4NO5 - chains A and B of the 3 polymer chains in the assembly; structure by X-ray diffraction, 2.10 A resolution.

Chain A:
Name: HLA class I histocompatibility antigen, A-2 alpha chain
Source organism: Homo sapiens
Notes: fragment: extracellular domain
UniProtKB: P01892 (1A02_HUMAN); residues 1-275 here correspond to UniProt positions 25-299 (UniProt number = residue number + 24)
Amino-acid sequence (275 residues; row label = number of the first residue in the row):
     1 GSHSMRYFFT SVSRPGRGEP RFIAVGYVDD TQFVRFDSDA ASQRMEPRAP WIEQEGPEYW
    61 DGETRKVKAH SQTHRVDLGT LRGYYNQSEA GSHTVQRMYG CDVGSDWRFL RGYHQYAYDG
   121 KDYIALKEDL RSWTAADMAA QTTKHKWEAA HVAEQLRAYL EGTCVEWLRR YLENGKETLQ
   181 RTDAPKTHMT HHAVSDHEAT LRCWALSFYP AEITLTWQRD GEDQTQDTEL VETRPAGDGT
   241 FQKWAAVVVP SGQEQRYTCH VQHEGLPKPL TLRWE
Disulfides: Cys101-Cys164, Cys203-Cys259
Reported in the primary citation:
  - contacts within the chain: Glu63-Lys66
  - conformationally variable residues (side-chain flip): His70

Chain B:
Name: Beta-2-microglobulin
Source organism: Homo sapiens
UniProtKB: P61769 (B2MG_HUMAN); residues 2-99 here correspond to UniProt positions 22-119 (UniProt number = residue number + 20)
Amino-acid sequence (98 residues; row label = number of the first residue in the row):
     2 QRTPKIQVYS RHPAENGKSN FLNCYVSGFH PSDIEVDLLK NGERIEKVEH SDLSFSKDWS
    62 FYLLYYTEFT PTEKDEYACR VNHVTLSQPK IVKWDRDM
Disulfides: Cys25-Cys80

Chain A / chain B interface:
Pairs across the interface (51; chain A residue first):
  Phe8(A) - Ser55(B)
  Phe8(A) - Phe56(B)  hydrophobic
  Phe9(A) - Phe56(B)
  Thr10(A) - Phe56(B)
  Thr10(A) - Phe62(B)
  Val12(A) - Ser33(B)
  Ile23(A) - Leu54(B)  hydrophobic
  Val25(A) - Asp53(B)
  Val25(A) - Leu54(B)
  Val25(A) - Ser55(B)
  Tyr27(A) - Ser55(B)
  Tyr27(A) - Tyr63(B)
  Gln32(A) - Asp53(B)  hydrogen bond
  Arg35(A) - Asp53(B)  salt bridge
  Arg48(A) - Asp53(B)  salt bridge
  Gln96(A) - His31(B)  hydrogen bond
  Gln96(A) - Phe56(B)
  Gln96(A) - Trp60(B)  hydrogen bond (side chain-backbone)
  Gln96(A) - Phe62(B)
  Arg97(A) - Phe56(B)
  Gln115(A) - Trp60(B)
  Tyr116(A) - Trp60(B)
  Ala117(A) - Trp60(B)  hydrophobic
  Asp119(A) - His31(B)
  Gly120(A) - Arg3(B)  hydrogen bond (backbone-side chain)
  Gly120(A) - His31(B)  hydrogen bond (backbone-side chain)
  Gly120(A) - Trp60(B)
  Asp122(A) - Trp60(B)  hydrogen bond
  His192(A) - Asp98(B)
  Arg202(A) - Asp98(B)  hydrogen bond (side chain-backbone)
  Arg202(A) - Met99(B)
  Trp204(A) - Asp98(B)
  Trp204(A) - Met99(B)
  Val231(A) - Gln8(B)
  Glu232(A) - Lys6(B)
  Glu232(A) - Gln8(B)  hydrogen bond (backbone-side chain)
  Arg234(A) - Gln8(B)  hydrogen bond
  Arg234(A) - Tyr10(B)
  Arg234(A) - Met99(B)  hydrogen bond (side chain-backbone)
  Pro235(A) - Tyr10(B)  hydrogen bond (backbone-side chain)
  Pro235(A) - Asn24(B)
  Pro235(A) - Tyr26(B)
  Ala236(A) - Arg12(B)  hydrogen bond (backbone-side chain)
  Ala236(A) - Asn24(B)  hydrogen bond (backbone-side chain)
  Gly237(A) - Arg12(B)
  Gly237(A) - Leu65(B)
  Asp238(A) - Arg12(B)
  Gln242(A) - Tyr10(B)
  Gln242(A) - Ser11(B)  hydrogen bond (side chain-backbone)
  Gln242(A) - Arg12(B)  hydrogen bond (side chain-backbone)
  Trp244(A) - Met99(B)  hydrogen bond (side chain-backbone)
Other interface residues (no listed pair), chain A (34 interface residues in all): Thr94, Met98, Leu206, Thr233
Other interface residues (no listed pair), chain B (23 interface residues in all): His13, Pro14, Asp59

Overview:
34 residues of chain A face 23 of chain B across their interface, with 16 hydrogen bonds and 2 salt bridges.
Polar contacts include Arg35(A)-Asp53(B), Arg48(A)-Asp53(B) and Gln32(A)-Asp53(B). The paper reports
conformational variability at His70(A); contacts within the chain involving Glu63(A) and Lys66(A).
Here chain A is HLA class I histocompatibility antigen, A-2 alpha chain and chain B is Beta-2-microglobulin,
both from Homo sapiens. Entry 4NO5 (Crystal structure of non-phosphorylated form of AMPD2 phosphopeptide bound
to HLA-A2) was determined by X-ray diffraction together with 4NO3, 4NNX, 4NNY, 4NO0 and 4NO2 from the same
study.
